9N69 - chains B and F of the 8 polymer chains in the assembly; structure by electron microscopy, 3.13 A resolution.

[Chain B]
Name: AAA family ATPase
Organism: Escherichia coli
Notes: engineered mutation(s): N-terminal MWSHPQFEK, del native fMet
UniProtKB: A0AAD2V6K7 (A0AAD2V6K7_ECOLX); residues 2-544 here = UniProt positions 2-544
Amino-acid sequence (552 residues; row label = number of the first residue in the row; numbers below 1 keep their minus sign (Met-7 is residue -7)):
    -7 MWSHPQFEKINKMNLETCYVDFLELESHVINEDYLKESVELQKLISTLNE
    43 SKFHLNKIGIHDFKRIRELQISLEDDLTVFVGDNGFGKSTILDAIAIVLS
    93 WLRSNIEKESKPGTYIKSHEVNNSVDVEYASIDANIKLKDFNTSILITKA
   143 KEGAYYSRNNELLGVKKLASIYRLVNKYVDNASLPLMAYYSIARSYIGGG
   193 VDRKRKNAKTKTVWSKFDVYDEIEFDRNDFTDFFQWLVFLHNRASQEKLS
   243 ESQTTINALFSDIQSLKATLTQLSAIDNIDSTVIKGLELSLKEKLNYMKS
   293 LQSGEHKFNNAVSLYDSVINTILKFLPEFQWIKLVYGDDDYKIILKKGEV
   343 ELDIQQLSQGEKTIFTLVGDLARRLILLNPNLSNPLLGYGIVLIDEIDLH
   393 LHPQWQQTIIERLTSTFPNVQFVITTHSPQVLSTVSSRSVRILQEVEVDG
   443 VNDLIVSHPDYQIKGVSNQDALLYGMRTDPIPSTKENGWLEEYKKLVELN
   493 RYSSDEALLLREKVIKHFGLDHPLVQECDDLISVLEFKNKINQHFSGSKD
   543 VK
Disordered / not traced: -7 to 4, 188-202, 268-272, 537-544
Sequence notes: expression tag (-7 to 1); conflict Gly156 (Glu in A0AAD2V6K7)
Ligand contacts: ATP (adenosine-5'-triphosphate): Lys56, Arg57, Asp75, Asn76, Gly77, Phe78, Gly79, Lys80, Ser81, Thr82, His111, Val113, Asn114, Asn115, Asp387
From the paper describing this entry:
  - binding site for Retron IA msDNA: Lys100, Lys103, Lys109, Asn151, Asn152
  - mutagenesis - R195E/K196E/R197E/K198E/K201E/K203E: decreased growth
  - catalytic residues: Asp387 (proposed by the authors, not directly observed)

[Chain F]
Name: TIGR02646 family protein
Organism: Escherichia coli
UniProtKB: A0AAD2V7M6 (A0AAD2V7M6_ECOLX); residue numbers follow UniProt; this construct covers 1-227
Amino-acid sequence (227 residues; numbered 1 to 227; the number before each row is that of its first residue):
     1 MKYLSRQMPGPSVLNKFDYRRDDWNSLSSNDKKEIWEEIIKMQGKLCAYC
    51 EKKIEHHKSGGKNKVERHIEHFYRKSYYKNLTFEWSNLFGSCGEPQRCGF
   101 YKDKQKYNDDDLIKADRQNPDVFFHFLENGDVHIREGLNEKEHKMAEVTL
   151 RVFNLNPSSGGVKAERRRAIELSMTLIKELVGCASQLIESGCEIEDVRSM
   201 VFDEFKKNVKDRCFTTAIKHVFENRMP
Disordered / not traced: 59-60
Ion coordination: Zn2+: Cys47, Cys50, Cys92, Cys98
From the paper describing this entry:
  - catalytic residues: His71 (proposed by the authors, not directly observed)
  - mutagenesis - H71A: increased growth in response to exonuclease

[Chain B / chain F interface]
Contacting residue pairs (16; chain B residue first):
  Val438(B) - Pro95(F)  hydrophobic
  Tyr453(B) - Lys53(F)
  Gln461(B) - Arg168(F)
  Asp462(B) - Arg168(F)  salt bridge
  Arg469(B) - Glu165(F)  salt bridge
  Asp471(B) - Ser159(F)
  Asp471(B) - Gly160(F)  hydrogen bond (side chain-backbone)
  Asp471(B) - Ala164(F)
  Asp471(B) - Arg167(F)  salt bridge
  Lys487(B) - Leu127(F)
  Glu490(B) - Leu127(F)
  Glu490(B) - Glu128(F)  hydrogen bond (side chain-backbone)
  Glu490(B) - Asn224(F)
  Leu523(B) - Arg225(F)
  Lys530(B) - Asn224(F)
  Lys530(B) - Pro227(F)
Interface residues without a listed pair, chain B (18 interface residues in all): Gln436, Leu465, Tyr466, Ile473, Glu483, Leu491, Val526, Leu527
Interface residues without a listed pair, chain F (18 interface residues in all): Glu94, His125, Asn129, His133, Cys213
Interface features reported in the paper:
  - interface residues, chain B: Leu523(B)

[Overview]
Chain B and chain F each contribute 18 residues to their interface, with 2 hydrogen bonds and 3 salt bridges.
Among the polar pairs are Asp462(B)-Arg168(F), Arg469(B)-Glu165(F) and Asp471(B)-Arg167(F). Bound to chain B:
ATP. Cys47(F), Cys50(F), Cys92(F) and Cys98(F) form the Zn2+ site. The paper reports catalytic residues
Asp387(B) and His71(F); R195E/K196E/R197E/K198E/K201E/K203E of chain B reduce growth.
Chain B is AAA family ATPase and chain F is TIGR02646 family protein, both from Escherichia coli; the
structure, Structure of the retron IA complex with HNH nuclease in the "down" orientation, was determined by
electron microscopy (same publication as 9N6B and 9N6C).
